8AFE - chains E and F of the 10 polymer chains in the assembly; structure by electron microscopy, 3.30 A resolution.

Chain E (and F):
Name: Crescentin
Source organism: Caulobacter vibrioides
Notes: chain F of this document is another copy of the same molecule, construct and numbering; everything in this record applies to it too
UniProtKB: A0A8F8EC09 (A0A8F8EC09_CAUVI); the construct has insertions or renumbered stretches relative to UniProt, so the offset changes along the chain: 1-405 = UniProt 1-405; 409-460 = UniProt 406-457
Sequence (460 residues; each row starts with the number of its first residue):
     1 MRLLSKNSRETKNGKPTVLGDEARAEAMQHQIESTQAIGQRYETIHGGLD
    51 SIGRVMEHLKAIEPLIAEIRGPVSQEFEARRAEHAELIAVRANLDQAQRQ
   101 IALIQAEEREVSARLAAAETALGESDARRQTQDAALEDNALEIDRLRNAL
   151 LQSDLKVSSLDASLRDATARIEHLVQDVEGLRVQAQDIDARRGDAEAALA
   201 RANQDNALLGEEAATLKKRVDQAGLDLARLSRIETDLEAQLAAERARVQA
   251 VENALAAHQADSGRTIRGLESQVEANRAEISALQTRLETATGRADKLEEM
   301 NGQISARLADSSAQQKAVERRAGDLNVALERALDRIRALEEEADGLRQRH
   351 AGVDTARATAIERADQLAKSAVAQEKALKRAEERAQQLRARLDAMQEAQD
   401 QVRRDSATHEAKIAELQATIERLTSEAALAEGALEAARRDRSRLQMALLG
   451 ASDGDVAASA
Disordered / not traced: 1-84, 164-460
Construct notes: insertion (406-408)
What the authors report for this chain:
  - self-association interface (contacts with another copy of this molecule); pairs are residue here / residue on that copy: Thr120-Arg384

How chain E and chain F interact:
Pairs across the interface (65; chain E residue first):
  Glu86(E) with Leu87(F); Arg91(F), salt bridge
  Leu87(E) with Glu86(F)
  Val90(E) with Val90(F), hydrophobic; Arg91(F)
  Arg91(E) with Glu86(F), salt bridge
  Asn93(E) with Leu94(F)
  Leu94(E) with Val90(F); Asn93(F); Leu94(F)
  Ala97(E) with Ala97(F), hydrophobic
  Gln100(E) with Ile101(F); Ile104(F)
  Ile101(E) with Gln100(F)
  Leu103(E) with Glu108(F)
  Ile104(E) with Gln100(F); Ile104(F), hydrophobic
  Glu107(E) with Glu107(F); Glu108(F); Val111(F)
  Glu110(E) with Val111(F)
  Val111(E) with Val111(F), hydrophobic
  Arg114(E) with Leu115(F)
  Leu115(E) with Val111(F), hydrophobic; Arg114(F); Leu115(F)
  Ala118(E) with Ala118(F), hydrophobic
  Glu119(E) with Arg114(F), salt bridge
  Ala121(E) with Leu122(F)
  Leu122(E) with Leu122(F)
  Ser125(E) with Ser125(F), hydrogen bond; Asp126(F)
  Asp126(E) with Ser125(F)
  Arg128(E) with Arg129(F)
  Arg129(E) with Ser125(F), hydrogen bond (side chain-backbone); Arg128(F); Arg129(F); Gln132(F)
  Gln132(E) with Arg129(F), hydrogen bond (side chain-backbone); Gln132(F); Asp133(F), hydrogen bond; Leu136(F)
  Asp133(E) with Gln132(F), hydrogen bond
  Leu136(E) with Leu136(F), hydrophobic
  Asn139(E) with Asn139(F); Ile143(F)
  Glu142(E) with Ile143(F)
  Ile143(E) with Glu142(F); Ile143(F), hydrophobic
  Leu146(E) with Leu146(F), hydrophobic; Arg147(F)
  Arg147(E) with Glu142(F), salt bridge; Leu146(F)
  Ala149(E) with Leu150(F), hydrophobic
  Leu150(E) with Leu146(F), hydrophobic; Leu150(F), hydrophobic
  Ser153(E) with Leu150(F); Ser153(F), hydrogen bond; Asp154(F), hydrogen bond; Val157(F)
  Val157(E) with Val157(F), hydrophobic; Leu160(F)
  Leu160(E) with Val157(F), hydrophobic; Asp161(F)
  Asp161(E) with Leu160(F)
Interface residues without a listed pair, chain F (38 interface residues in all): Glu119, Ala121, Ala149

Overview:
Chain E and chain F each contribute 38 residues to their interface, with 7 hydrogen bonds and 4 salt bridges.
Among the polar pairs are Glu86(E)-Arg91(F), Glu119(E)-Arg114(F) and Arg147(E)-Glu142(F). From the paper: a
self-association interface involving Thr120(E).
Chain E and chain F are both Crescentin (Caulobacter vibrioides); the structure, Cryo-EM structure of
crescentin filaments (stutter mutant, C1 symmetry and small box), was determined by electron microscopy
together with 8AFH, 8AFL, 8AFM, 8AHL, 8AIA, 8AIX and 8AJB from the same study.
